8RTN - chains L and H of the 3 polymer chains in the assembly; structure by X-ray diffraction, 2.51 A resolution.

[Chain L (and H)]
Molecule: Prothrombin
From: Homo sapiens
Notes: EC 3.4.21.5; chain H of this document is another copy of the same molecule, construct and numbering; everything in this record applies to it too
UniProt: P00734 (THRB_HUMAN); residues -42 to 579 here correspond to UniProt positions 1-622 (UniProt number = residue number + 43)
Amino-acid sequence (622 residues; numbered -42 to 579; the number before each row is that of its first residue; numbers below 1 keep their minus sign (Met-42 is residue -42)):
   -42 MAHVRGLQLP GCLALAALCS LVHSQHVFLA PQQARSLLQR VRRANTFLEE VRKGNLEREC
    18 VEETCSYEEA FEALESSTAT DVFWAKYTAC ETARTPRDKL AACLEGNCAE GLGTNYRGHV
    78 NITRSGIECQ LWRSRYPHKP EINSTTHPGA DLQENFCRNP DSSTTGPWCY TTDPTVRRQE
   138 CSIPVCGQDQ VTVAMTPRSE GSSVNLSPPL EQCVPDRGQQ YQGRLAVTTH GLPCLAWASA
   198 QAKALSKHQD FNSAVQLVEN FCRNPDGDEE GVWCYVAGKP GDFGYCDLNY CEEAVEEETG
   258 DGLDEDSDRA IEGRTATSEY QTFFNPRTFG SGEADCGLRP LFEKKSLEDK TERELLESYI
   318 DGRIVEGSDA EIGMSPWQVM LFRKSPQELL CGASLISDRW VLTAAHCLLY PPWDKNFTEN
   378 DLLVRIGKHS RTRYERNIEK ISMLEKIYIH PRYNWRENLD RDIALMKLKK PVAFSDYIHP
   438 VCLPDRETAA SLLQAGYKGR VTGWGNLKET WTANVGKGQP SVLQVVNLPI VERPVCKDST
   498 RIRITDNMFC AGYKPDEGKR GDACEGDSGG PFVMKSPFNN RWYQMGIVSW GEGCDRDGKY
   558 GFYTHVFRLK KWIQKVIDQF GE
Disordered / not traced: -42 to 285, 320-579 (chain H: -42 to 320, 468-474, 579)
Curated features (UniProtKB/Swiss-Prot):
  - region: Ala508 to Val530 (High affinity receptor-binding region which is also known as the TP508 peptide)
  - active site (Charge relay system): His363, Asp419, Ser525
  - site (Cleavage): Arg155, Ser156, Arg271, Thr272, Arg320, Ile321
  - modified residue (4-carboxyglutamate): Glu6, Glu7, Glu14, Glu16, Glu19, Glu20, Glu25, Glu26, Glu29, Glu32
  - glycosylation (N-linked (GlcNAc...) asparagine): Asn78 (complex), Asn100 (complex), Asn373 (complex)

[Chain L / chain H interface]
Cross-chain cystine bridges: Cys293(L)-Cys439(H)
Pairs across the interface - 76 pairs, chain L then chain H:
  Phe286(L) with Ile353(H); Ser354(H); Gln571(H), hydrogen bond (backbone-side chain); Ile574(H), hydrophobic
  Gly287(L) with Lys567(H); Gln571(H), hydrogen bond (backbone-side chain)
  Ser288(L) with Cys439(H); Leu440(H), hydrogen bond (backbone-backbone); Asp442(H)
  Glu290(L) with Ser354(H); Asp355(H), hydrogen bond (side chain-backbone); Phe431(H)
  Ala291(L) with Arg538(H), hydrogen bond (backbone-side chain)
  Asp292(L) with His436(H), salt bridge; Arg538(H)
  Cys293(L) with Pro437(H); Val438(H); Cys439(H), disulfide; Arg538(H), hydrogen bond (backbone-side chain)
  Gly294(L) with Trp334(H); Pro437(H), hydrogen bond (backbone-backbone); Val438(H); Cys439(H), hydrogen bond (backbone-side chain); Asn537(H); Arg538(H); Trp539(H), hydrogen bond (backbone-backbone)
  Leu295(L) with His436(H), hydrogen bond (backbone-side chain); Asn537(H); Arg538(H)
  Arg296(L) with Gly330(H); Met331(H), hydrogen bond (side chain-backbone); Pro333(H); Trp334(H); Arg457(H); Trp539(H)
  Pro297(L) with Ser432(H); Asp433(H); His436(H)
  Leu298(L) with Ile329(H); Gly330(H); Asp433(H)
  Phe299(L) with Ile329(H); Gly330(H); Met331(H)
  Glu300(L) with Lys532(H), salt bridge; Asn537(H); Trp539(H), hydrogen bond
  Asp306(L) with Glu328(H); Met331(H); Arg457(H), salt bridge; Trp539(H)
  Lys307(L) with Ser325(H), hydrogen bond; Asp326(H), hydrogen bond (side chain-backbone); Glu328(H), hydrogen bond (backbone-side chain)
  Thr308(L) with Met331(H); Arg457(H), hydrogen bond; Asn484(H), hydrogen bond
  Glu309(L) with Arg457(H); Lys532(H), salt bridge
  Glu311(L) with Lys455(H), salt bridge; Asn484(H), hydrogen bond; Tyr510(H), hydrogen bond
  Leu312(L) with Lys455(H); Gly456(H); Asn484(H); Trp539(H), hydrophobic
  Leu313(L) with Lys532(H)
  Ser315(L) with Gly453(H); Tyr454(H); Lys455(H), hydrogen bond (side chain-backbone)
  Tyr316(L) with Tyr454(H), hydrophobic; Met531(H); Lys532(H), hydrogen bond (side chain-backbone); Pro534(H), hydrophobic
  Ile317(L) with Tyr454(H)
  Asp318(L) with Tyr454(H)
Interface residues without a listed pair, chain L (26 interface residues in all): Gly289
Interface residues without a listed pair, chain H (39 interface residues in all): Leu449, Asn536, Tyr540

[Overview]
Chain L and chain H form an interface of 26 and 39 residues respectively; the contacts include 1 disulfide
bond, 21 hydrogen bonds and 5 salt bridges. Among the polar pairs are Asp292(L)-His436(H), Glu300(L)-Lys532(H)
and Asp306(L)-Arg457(H). UniProt lists 3 active-site residues on chain L.
Both chains are Prothrombin (Homo sapiens). Entry 8RTN (Human thrombin in complex with a trivalent inhibitor)
was determined by X-ray diffraction.
